Entry 7TQT (electron microscopy, 4.10 A resolution (low resolution: residue-level contacts below are approximate; hydrogen-bond / salt-bridge calls are withheld)); this record covers chains j and k of the 22 polymer chains in the assembly.

== Chain j ==
Protein: VP2
Source organism: Coxsackievirus A21
Notes: EC 3.4.22.29, 3.6.1.15, 3.4.22.28, 2.7.7.48
UniProtKB: Q7T7N6 (Q7T7N6_9ENTO); residues 1-272 here correspond to UniProt positions 70-341 (UniProt number = residue number + 69)
Sequence (272 residues; row label = number of the first residue in the row):
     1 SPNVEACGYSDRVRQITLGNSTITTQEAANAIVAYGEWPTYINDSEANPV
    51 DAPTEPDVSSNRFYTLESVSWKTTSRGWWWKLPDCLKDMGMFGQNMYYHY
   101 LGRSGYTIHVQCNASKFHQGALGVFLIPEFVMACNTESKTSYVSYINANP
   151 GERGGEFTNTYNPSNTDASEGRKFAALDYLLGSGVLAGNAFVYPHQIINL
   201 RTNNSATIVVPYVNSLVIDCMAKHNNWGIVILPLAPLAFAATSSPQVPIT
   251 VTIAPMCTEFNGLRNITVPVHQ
Unresolved in the structure: 1-9, 166-168, 241-243

== Chain k ==
Protein: VP3
Source organism: Coxsackievirus A21
Notes: EC 3.4.22.29, 3.6.1.15, 3.4.22.28, 2.7.7.48
UniProtKB: Q7T7N6 (Q7T7N6_9ENTO); residues 1-240 here correspond to UniProt positions 342-581 (UniProt number = residue number + 341)
Sequence (240 residues; numbered 1 to 240; the number before each row is that of its first residue):
     1 GLPTMNTPGSNQFLTSDDFQSPCALPNFDVTPPIHIPGEVKNMMELAEID
    51 TLIPMNAVDGKVNTMEMYQIPLNDNLSKAPIFCLSLSPASDKRLSHTMLG
   101 EILNYYTHWTGSIRFTFLFCGSMMATGKLLLSYSPPGAKPPTNRKDAMLG
   151 THIIWDLGLQSSCSMVAPWISNTVYRRCARDDFTEGGFITCFYQTRIVVP
   201 ASTPTSMFMLGFVSACPDFSVRLLRDTPHISQSKLIGRTQ
Unresolved in the structure: 234-240
Differences from the reference sequence: conflict R225 (Lys566 in Q7T7N6)

== Chain j / chain k interface ==
Residue-residue contacts (70):
  Y35(j) with G38(k)
  E37(j) with H35(k); P37(k); G38(k)
  E46(j) with I34(k); H35(k)
  R76(j) with E66(k)
  K116(j) with S122(k); M123(k); M124(k)
  F117(j) with M124(k); A201(k); S202(k); T203(k); P204(k)
  H118(j) with S122(k)
  Q119(j) with C120(k); G121(k); S122(k); P204(k); S206(k); M207(k)
  G120(j) with C120(k)
  D178(j) with M65(k)
  Y179(j) with N63(k); T64(k); M65(k); M67(k)
  L186(j) with Y68(k); H96(k)
  A187(j) with M65(k); Y68(k)
  G188(j) with T51(k); L52(k); Y68(k)
  N189(j) with T51(k); H96(k); T97(k); M98(k)
  F191(j) with I49(k); D50(k); L52(k); F212(k)
  V192(j) with I49(k); M98(k)
  N199(j) with L118(k); F119(k); C120(k)
  L200(j) with M123(k)
  R201(j) with F119(k); G121(k); S122(k); M123(k); A125(k); L157(k); G158(k)
  Y212(j) with P37(k)
  V213(j) with P37(k)
  N214(j) with I36(k)
  S215(j) with I34(k)
  V217(j) with I34(k)
  L234(j) with Q69(k); L210(k)
  A235(j) with Q69(k); C120(k)
  P236(j) with Q69(k); F208(k)
  A240(j) with S202(k); T203(k); P204(k)
Other interface residues (no listed pair), chain j (37 interface residues in all): R12, A121, T202, L216, L232, P233, A238, F239
Other interface residues (no listed pair), chain k (40 interface residues in all): L159, S161

== In short ==
The interface between chain j and chain k involves 37 residues on one side and 40 on the other.
Chain j is VP2 and chain k is VP3, both from Coxsackievirus A21; the structure, Coxsackievirus A21 capsid
subdomain in complex with mouse polyclonal antibody pAbC-5, was determined by electron microscopy (same
publication as 7TQS and 7TQU).
